1NXF - chains A and B; structure by X-ray diffraction, 1.85 A resolution.

# Chain A (and B)
Protein: Globin I
From: Scapharca inaequivalvis
Notes: chain B of this document is another copy of the same molecule, construct and numbering; everything in this record applies to it too
UniProtKB: P02213 (GLB1_SCAIN); numbering as in UniProt (aligned over 1-146)
Amino-acid sequence (146 residues; each row starts with the number of its first residue):
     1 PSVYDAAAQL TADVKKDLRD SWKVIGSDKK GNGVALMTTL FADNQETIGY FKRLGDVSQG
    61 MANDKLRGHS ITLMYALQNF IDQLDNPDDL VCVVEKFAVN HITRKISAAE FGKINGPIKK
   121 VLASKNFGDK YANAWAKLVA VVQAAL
Disordered / not traced: 1
Curated features (UniProtKB/Swiss-Prot):
  - binding site (heme b): His-101
Metal / ion sites: heme Fe: His-101 (together with carbon monoxide)
Residues lining bound ligands:
  - carbon monoxide (CMO): Met-37, Phe-51, His-69, Leu-73, His-101
  - heme (HEM): Leu-40, Thr-47, Tyr-50, Phe-51, Arg-53, Leu-54, His-69, Thr-72, Leu-73, Ala-76, Leu-77, Phe-80, Phe-97, Asn-100, His-101, Arg-104, Ile-106, Glu-110, Phe-111, Ile-114, Ile-118

# How chain A and chain B interact
Residue-residue contacts (34; chain A residue first):
  Lys-30(A) with Asp-89(B), salt bridge
  Arg-53(A) with Lys-96(B); Val-99(B)
  Asp-64(A) with Cys-92(B)
  Arg-67(A) with Asp-88(B), hydrogen bond (side chain-backbone); Asp-89(B), salt bridge; Cys-92(B)
  Gly-68(A) with Cys-92(B)
  His-69(A) with Lys-96(B), hydrogen bond
  Ile-71(A) with Asn-79(B); Gln-83(B)
  Thr-72(A) with Asn-79(B), hydrogen bond; Lys-96(B); Phe-97(B)
  Tyr-75(A) with Gln-78(B); Asn-79(B); Asp-82(B), hydrogen bond; Gln-83(B), hydrogen bond
  Gln-78(A) with Tyr-75(B)
  Asn-79(A) with Ile-71(B); Thr-72(B); Tyr-75(B)
  Asp-82(A) with Tyr-75(B), hydrogen bond
  Gln-83(A) with Ile-71(B); Tyr-75(B)
  Asp-88(A) with Arg-67(B)
  Asp-89(A) with Lys-30(B), salt bridge; Arg-67(B), salt bridge
  Cys-92(A) with Asp-64(B); Arg-67(B); Gly-68(B), hydrogen bond (side chain-backbone)
  Val-93(A) with Ile-71(B), hydrophobic
  Phe-97(A) with Thr-72(B)
  Val-99(A) with Arg-53(B)
Also at the interface, not in a pair above, chain A (24 interface residues in all): Asn-86, Glu-95, Lys-96, Asn-100, Arg-104
Also at the interface, not in a pair above, chain B (24 interface residues in all): Lys-65, His-69, Asn-86, Val-93, Asn-100, Arg-104

# Overview
Chain A and chain B each contribute 24 residues to their interface, with 7 hydrogen bonds and 4 salt bridges.
Polar contacts include Lys-30(A)/Asp-89(B), Arg-67(A)/Asp-89(B) and Arg-67(A)/Asp-88(B). Bound to chain A:
heme and carbon monoxide. UniProt lists heme b-binding residue His-101(A) on chain A.
Chain A and chain B are both Globin I (Scapharca inaequivalvis); the structure, Ligand-linked transitions of
deoxyHbI crystals exposed to CO, was determined by X-ray diffraction (same publication as 1NWI and 1NWN).
